7WTG - chains H and L of the 3 polymer chains in the assembly; structure by electron microscopy, 3.80 A resolution.

[Chain H]
Molecule: Heavy chain of XGv051
Source organism: Homo sapiens
Sequence (120 residues; each row starts with the number of its first residue):
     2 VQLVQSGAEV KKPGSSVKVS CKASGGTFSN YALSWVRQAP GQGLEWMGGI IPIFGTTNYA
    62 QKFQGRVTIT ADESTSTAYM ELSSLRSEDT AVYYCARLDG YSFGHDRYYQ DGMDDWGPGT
Cystine bridges: Cys22-Cys96

[Chain L]
Molecule: Light chain of XGv051
Source organism: Homo sapiens
Sequence (104 residues; numbered 1 to 104; the number before each row is that of its first residue):
     1 DIQMTQSPSS LSASVGDRVT ITCRASQAIR NDLGWYQQKP GKAPKCLIYA ASSLQSGVPS
    61 RFSGSGSGTE FTLTISSLQP EDFATYFCLQ QNIYPRTFGQ GTKV
Cystine bridges: Cys23-Cys88

[How chain H and chain L interact]
Pairs across the interface (20; chain H residue first):
  Val37(H) with Phe98(L), hydrophobic
  Gly44(H) with Phe87(L)
  Leu45(H) with Phe87(L); Phe98(L)
  Glu46(H) with Phe98(L)
  Trp47(H) with Tyr94(L); Pro95(L); Phe98(L)
  Gln62(H) with Asp1(L)
  Leu99(H) with Tyr36(L); Leu89(L), hydrophobic
  Asp100(H) with Tyr94(L); Arg96(L), salt bridge
  Gln111(H) with Tyr49(L)
  Asp112(H) with Tyr49(L), hydrogen bond; Gln55(L), hydrogen bond (backbone-side chain)
  Asp115(H) with Lys45(L); Cys46(L), hydrogen bond (side chain-backbone)
  Trp117(H) with Pro44(L)
  Gly118(H) with Ala43(L)
Other interface residues (no listed pair), chain H (20 interface residues in all): Ala33, Gln39, Asn59, Tyr60, Tyr95, Phe104, Tyr109
Other interface residues (no listed pair), chain L (17 interface residues in all): Lys42, Gln91, Gln100

[Overview]
20 residues of chain H and 17 residues of chain L are in contact, with 3 hydrogen bonds and 1 salt bridge.
Among the polar pairs are Asp100(H)-Arg96(L), Asp112(H)-Tyr49(L) and Asp112(H)-Gln55(L).
Here chain H is Heavy chain of XGv051 and chain L is Light chain of XGv051, both from Homo sapiens. Entry 7WTG
(SARS-CoV-2 Omicron variant spike RBD in complex with Fab XGv051) was determined by electron microscopy (same
publication as 7WTF, 7WTJ and 7WTK).
